8I6R - chains A and C of the 4 polymer chains in the assembly; structure by electron microscopy, 4.00 A resolution.

== Chain A (and C) ==
Name: Cell division protein FtsX
Source organism: Pseudomonas aeruginosa
Notes: chain C of this document is another copy of the same molecule, construct and numbering; everything in this record applies to it too
Reference sequence: A0A072ZG76 (A0A072ZG76_PSEAI); residues 1-335 here = UniProt positions 1-335
Sequence (335 residues; numbered 1 to 335; the number before each row is that of its first residue):
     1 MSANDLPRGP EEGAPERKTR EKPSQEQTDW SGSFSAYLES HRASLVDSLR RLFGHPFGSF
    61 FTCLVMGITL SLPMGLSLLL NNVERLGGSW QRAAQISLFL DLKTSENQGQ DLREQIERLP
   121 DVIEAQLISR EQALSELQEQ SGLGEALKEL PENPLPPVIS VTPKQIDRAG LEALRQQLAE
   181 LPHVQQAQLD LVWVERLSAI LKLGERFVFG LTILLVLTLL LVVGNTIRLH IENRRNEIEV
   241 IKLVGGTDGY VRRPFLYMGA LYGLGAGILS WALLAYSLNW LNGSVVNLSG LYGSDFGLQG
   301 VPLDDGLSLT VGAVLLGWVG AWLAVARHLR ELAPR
Disordered / not traced: 1-34, 142-153 (chain C: 1-32, 132-156)

== Chain A / chain C interface ==
Pairs across the interface (44):
  Gly58(A) with Arg228(C)
  Phe61(A) with Asn225(C)
  Thr62(A) with Asn225(C)
  Leu64(A) with Leu221(C), hydrophobic
  Val65(A) with Leu221(C); Val222(C), hydrophobic; Asn225(C)
  Ile68(A) with Thr218(C)
  Thr69(A) with Thr218(C)
  Leu72(A) with Leu214(C), hydrophobic
  Glu195(A) with Leu291(C)
  Arg196(A) with Tyr292(C)
  Ala199(A) with Leu288(C), hydrophobic; Leu291(C), hydrophobic
  Lys202(A) with Ser284(C)
  Leu203(A) with Ser284(C), hydrogen bond (backbone-side chain)
  Arg206(A) with Trp280(C); Leu281(C); Ser284(C)
  Phe207(A) with Leu281(C), hydrophobic
  Leu214(A) with Leu72(C), hydrophobic
  Leu217(A) with Ile68(C), hydrophobic
  Thr218(A) with Ile68(C)
  Leu221(A) with Phe61(C), hydrophobic; Leu64(C), hydrophobic; Val65(C)
  Val222(A) with Val222(C), hydrophobic
  Asn225(A) with Phe61(C), hydrogen bond (side chain-backbone); Thr62(C); Val65(C)
  Leu229(A) with Leu229(C), hydrophobic; Asn233(C)
  His230(A) with Leu229(C)
  Glu232(A) with Asn233(C)
  Asn233(A) with Glu232(C), hydrogen bond; Asn233(C)
  Trp280(A) with Arg206(C), hydrogen bond (backbone-side chain)
  Leu281(A) with Arg206(C)
  Ser284(A) with Leu203(C); Arg206(C)
  Leu288(A) with Ala199(C), hydrophobic; Ile200(C), hydrophobic
  Leu291(A) with Glu195(C)
  Tyr292(A) with Arg196(C)
Other interface residues (no listed pair), chain A (36 interface residues in all): Ile200, Leu215, Thr226, Arg228, Val285
Other interface residues (no listed pair), chain C (33 interface residues in all): Gly58, Thr69, Leu79, Phe207, Phe209, Leu217

== Summary ==
36 residues of chain A face 33 of chain C across their interface; the contacts include 4 hydrogen bonds. Polar
pairs include Leu203(A)-Ser284(C), Asn225(A)-Phe61(C) and Asn233(A)-Glu232(C).
Chain A and chain C are both Cell division protein FtsX (Pseudomonas aeruginosa); the structure, Cryo-EM
structure of Pseudomonas aeruginosa FtsE(E163Q)X/EnvC complex with ATP in peptidisc, was determined by
electron microscopy, deposited together with 8I6O, 8I6Q and 8I6S.
